PDB entry 6SNH | electron microscopy, 3.90 A resolution | chains X and H of the 3 polymer chains in the assembly

[Chain X]
Molecule: Dolichyl pyrophosphate Man9GlcNAc2 alpha-1,3-glucosyltransferase
Source organism: Saccharomyces cerevisiae
Notes: EC 2.4.1.267
Reference sequence: Q12001 (ALG6_YEAST); numbering as in UniProt (aligned over 1-544)
Amino-acid sequence (562 residues; each row starts with the number of its first residue; numbers below 1 keep their minus sign (Gly-17 is residue -17)):
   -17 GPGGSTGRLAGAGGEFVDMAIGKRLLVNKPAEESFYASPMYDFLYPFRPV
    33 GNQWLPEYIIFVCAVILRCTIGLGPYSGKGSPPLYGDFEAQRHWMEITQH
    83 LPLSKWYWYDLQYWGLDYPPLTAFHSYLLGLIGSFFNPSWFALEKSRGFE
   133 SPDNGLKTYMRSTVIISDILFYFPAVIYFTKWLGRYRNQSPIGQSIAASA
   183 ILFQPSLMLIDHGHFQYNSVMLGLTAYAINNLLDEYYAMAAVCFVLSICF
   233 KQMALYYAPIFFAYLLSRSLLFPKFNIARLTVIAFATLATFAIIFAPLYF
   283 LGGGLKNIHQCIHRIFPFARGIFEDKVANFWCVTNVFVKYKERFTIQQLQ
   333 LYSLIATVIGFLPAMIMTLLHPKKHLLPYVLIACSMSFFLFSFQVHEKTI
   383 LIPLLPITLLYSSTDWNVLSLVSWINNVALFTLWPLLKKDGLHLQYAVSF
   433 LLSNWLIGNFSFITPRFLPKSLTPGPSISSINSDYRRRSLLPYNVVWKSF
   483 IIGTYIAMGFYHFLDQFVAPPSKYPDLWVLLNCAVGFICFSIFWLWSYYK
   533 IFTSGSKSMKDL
Disordered / not traced: -17 to 37, 444-471
Disulfide bonds: Cys314-Cys515
Differences from the reference sequence: expression tag (-17 to 0)
Residues lining bound ligands: glucosyl-dolichol phosphate (LMH): Gln234, Met235, Leu237, Phe244, Ile297, Phe298, Pro299, Gln376, Val377, His378, Thr381
Reported in the primary citation:
  - catalytic residues: Asp69
  - mutagenesis - D69A, D99A: abolished catalytic activity
  - mutagenesis - D69N, H378A, H378N, H378Q: decreased catalytic activity
  - mutagenesis - D99N, E306A, E306Q, D307A, D307N, E379A, E379Q: unchanged catalytic activity
  - binding site for glucosyl-dolichol phosphate: His378

[Chain H]
Molecule: 6AG9 Fab heavy chain
Source organism: synthetic construct
Notes: antibody fragment or engineered binder
Amino-acid sequence (234 residues; each row starts with the number of its first residue; numbers below 1 keep their minus sign (Glu-2 is residue -2)):
    -2 EISEVQLVESGGGLVQPGGSLRLSCAASGFNVYSSSIHWVRQAPGKGLEW
    48 VASIS
   52A S
    53 YSGYTSYADSVKGRFTISADTSKNTAYLQMNSLRAEDTAVYYCAREYWSW
   103 YSYSYGIDYWGQGTLVTVSSASTKGPSVFPLAPSSKSTSGGTAALGCLVK
   153 DYFPEPVTVSWNSGALTSGVHTFPAVLQSSGLYSLSSVVTVPSSSLGTQT
   203 YICNVNHKPSNTKVDKKVEPKSCDKTHT
Disordered / not traced: -2 to 1, 226-230
Disulfide bonds: Cys22-Cys95, Cys149-Cys205

[Chain X / chain H interface]
Residue-residue contacts (24):
  Trp90(X) - Thr73(H)
  Leu93(X) - Tyr53(H)
  Leu93(X) - Ser54(H)
  Gln94(X) - Ser54(H)
  Gln94(X) - Gly55(H)  hydrogen bond (side chain-backbone)
  Gln94(X) - Tyr56(H)
  Lys288(X) - Tyr30(H)
  His291(X) - Tyr53(H)
  Gln292(X) - Tyr53(H)
  His295(X) - Tyr53(H)
  His295(X) - Trp102(H)
  Arg296(X) - Tyr53(H)
  Arg296(X) - Ser54(H)
  Phe298(X) - Trp102(H)
  Phe300(X) - Tyr53(H)  hydrophobic
  Phe300(X) - Ser101(H)
  Phe300(X) - Trp102(H)
  Ala301(X) - Ser104(H)
  Ile328(X) - Ser104(H)
  Gln329(X) - Tyr103(H)
  Gln329(X) - Ser104(H)  hydrogen bond (side chain-backbone)
  Gln332(X) - Tyr103(H)
  Gln332(X) - Ser104(H)  hydrogen bond
  Leu336(X) - Tyr103(H)
Other interface residues (no listed pair), chain X (16 interface residues in all): Arg302
Other interface residues (no listed pair), chain H (11 interface residues in all): Ser31

[Overview]
Chain X and chain H form an interface of 16 and 11 residues respectively; the contacts include 3 hydrogen
bonds. Polar pairs include Gln94(X)-Gly55(H), Gln329(X)-Ser104(H) and Gln332(X)-Ser104(H). Chain X binds
glucosyl-dolichol phosphate. The paper reports the catalytic residue Asp69(X); D69N, H378A and H378N of chain
X, among others, reduce catalytic activity; 13 substitutions were tested in all.
Here chain X is Dolichyl pyrophosphate Man9GlcNAc2 alpha-1,3-glucosyltransferase (Saccharomyces cerevisiae)
and chain H is 6AG9 Fab heavy chain (synthetic construct). Entry 6SNH (Cryo-EM structure of yeast ALG6 in
complex with 6AG9 Fab and Dol25-P-Glc) was determined by electron microscopy, deposited together with 6SNI.
